5VS4 - chains P and A of the 4 polymer chains in the assembly; structure by X-ray diffraction, 1.87 A resolution.

== Chain P ==
Molecule: 11-nt DNA strand
Sequence (11 nucleotides; each row starts with the number of its first residue):
     1 CTGATGCGCAT
Metal / ion sites: Mg2+ site 1: DC9 (shared with Thr101(A), Val103(A), Ile106(A) of chain A); Mg2+ site 2: DA10, DT11 (shared with Asp190(A), Asp192(A), Asp256(A) of chain A); Mg2+ site 3: DT11 (together with pyrophosphate)

== Chain A ==
Name: DNA polymerase beta
Organism: Homo sapiens
Notes: EC 2.7.7.7, 4.2.99.-
UniProtKB: P06746 (DPOLB_HUMAN); residue numbers follow UniProt; this construct covers 1-335
Chain sequence (341 residues; row label = number of the first residue in the row):
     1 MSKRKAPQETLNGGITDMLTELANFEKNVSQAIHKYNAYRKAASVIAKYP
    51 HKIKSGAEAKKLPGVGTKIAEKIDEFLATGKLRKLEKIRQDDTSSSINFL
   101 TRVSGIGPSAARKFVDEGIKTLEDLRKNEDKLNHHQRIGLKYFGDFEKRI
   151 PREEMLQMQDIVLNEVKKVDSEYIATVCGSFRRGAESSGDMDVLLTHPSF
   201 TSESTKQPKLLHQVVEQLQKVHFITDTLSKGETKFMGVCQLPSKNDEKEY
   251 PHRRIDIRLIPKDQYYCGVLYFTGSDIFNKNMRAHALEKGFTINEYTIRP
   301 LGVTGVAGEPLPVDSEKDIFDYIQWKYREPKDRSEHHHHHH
Not modelled in the structure: 1-8, 336-341
Differences from the reference sequence: expression tag (336-341)
Metal / ion sites: Mg2+ site 1: Lys60, Leu62, Val65 (shared with 1 residue of chain D); Mg2+ site 2: Thr101, Val103, Ile106 (shared with DC9(P) of chain P); Mg2+ site 3: Asp190, Asp192, Asp256 (shared with DA10(P), DT11(P) of chain P); Mg2+ site 4: Asp190, Asp192 (together with pyrophosphate) (shared with DT11(P) of chain P); Mg2+ site 5 near Glu249 (its only coordinating residue here)
Small-molecule neighbours: pyrophosphate (PPV): Arg149, Gly179, Ser180, Arg183, Ser187, Ser188, Gly189, Asp190, Asp192, Ser275
Swiss-Prot annotation at these positions:
  - region: Arg183 to Asp192 (DNA-binding)
  - active site: Lys72 (Nucleophile)
  - binding site (K(+)): Lys60, Leu62, Val65, Thr101, Val103, Ile106
  - binding site (Na(+)): Lys60, Leu62, Val65, Thr101, Val103, Ile106
  - binding site (dATP): Arg149, Ser180, Arg183, Gly189, Asp190
  - binding site (dCTP): Arg149, Ser180, Arg183, Gly189, Asp190
  - binding site (dGTP): Arg149, Ser180, Arg183, Gly189, Asp190, Asp192
  - binding site (dTTP): Arg149, Ser180, Arg183, Gly189, Asp190
  - binding site (Mg(2+)): Asp190, Asp192, Asp256
  - modified residue: Lys72 (N6-acetyllysine), Arg83 (Omega-N-methylarginine), Arg152 (Omega-N-methylarginine)
  - cross-link (Glycyl lysine isopeptide (Lys-Gly)): Lys41 (interchain with G-Cter in ubiquitin), Lys61 (interchain with G-Cter in ubiquitin), Lys81 (interchain with G-Cter in ubiquitin)

== Interface between chain P and chain A ==
Pairs across the interface (27):
  DC7(P) with Ser109(A), phosphate contact
  DG8(P) with Gly105(A), phosphate contact; Ile106(A), phosphate contact; Gly107(A), hydrogen bond to the phosphate; Pro108(A), phosphate contact; Ser109(A), hydrogen bond to the phosphate; Ala110(A), hydrogen bond to the phosphate
  DC9(P) with Val103(A), phosphate contact; Ser104(A), phosphate contact; Gly105(A), hydrogen bond to the phosphate; Ile106(A), phosphate contact; His135(A), sugar contact
  DA10(P) with Asp192(A), phosphate contact; Met236(A), sugar contact; Arg254(A), salt bridge to the phosphate; Asp256(A), phosphate contact; Tyr271(A), hydrogen bond to the base
  DT11(P) with Gly179(A), phosphate contact; Arg183(A), hydrogen bond to the phosphate; Asp190(A), phosphate contact; Asp192(A), phosphate contact; Tyr271(A), base contact; Phe272(A), sugar contact; Thr273(A), phosphate contact; Gly274(A), hydrogen bond to the phosphate; Asp276(A), base contact; Asn279(A), hydrogen bond to the base
Also at the interface, not in a pair above, chain A (25 interface residues in all): Lys27, Lys234, Ser275

== Summary ==
Chain P and chain A form an interface of 5 and 25 residues respectively; the contacts include 8 hydrogen bonds
and 1 salt bridge. Polar pairs include DA10(P)-Tyr271(A), DT11(P)-Asn279(A) and DG8(P)-Gly107(A). Chain A
binds pyrophosphate.
Here chain P is an 11-nt DNA strand and chain A is DNA polymerase beta (Homo sapiens). Entry 5VS4 (Human DNA
polymerase beta 8-oxoG:dA extension with dTTP after 120 s) was determined by X-ray diffraction, deposited
together with 5VRW, 5VRX, 5VRY, 5VRZ, 5VS0, 5VS1, 5VS2 and 5VS3.
